PDB entry 2INN | X-ray diffraction, 2.70 A resolution | chains B and L of the 7 polymer chains in the assembly

Chain B:
Molecule: Phenol hydroxylase component phN
Organism: Pseudomonas stutzeri
Reference sequence: Q84AQ2 (Q84AQ2_PSEST); numbering as in UniProt (aligned over 1-511)
Chain sequence (511 residues; numbered 1 to 511; the number before each row is that of its first residue):
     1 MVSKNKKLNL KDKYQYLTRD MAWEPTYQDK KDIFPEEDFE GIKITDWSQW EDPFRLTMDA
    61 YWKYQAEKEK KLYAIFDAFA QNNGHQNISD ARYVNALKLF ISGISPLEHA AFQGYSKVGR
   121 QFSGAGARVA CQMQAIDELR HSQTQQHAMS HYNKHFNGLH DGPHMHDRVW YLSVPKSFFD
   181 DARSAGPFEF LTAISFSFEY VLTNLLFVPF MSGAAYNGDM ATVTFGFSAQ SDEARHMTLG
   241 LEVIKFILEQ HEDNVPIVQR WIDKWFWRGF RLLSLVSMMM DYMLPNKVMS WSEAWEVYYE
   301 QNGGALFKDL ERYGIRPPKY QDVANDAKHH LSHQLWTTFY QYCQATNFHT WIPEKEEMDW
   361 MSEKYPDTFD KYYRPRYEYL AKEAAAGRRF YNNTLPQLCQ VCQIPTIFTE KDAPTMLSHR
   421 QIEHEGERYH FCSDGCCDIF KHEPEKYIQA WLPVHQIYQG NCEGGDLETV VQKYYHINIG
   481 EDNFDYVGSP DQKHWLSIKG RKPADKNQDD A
Unresolved in the structure: 1-5, 499-511
Sequence notes: modified residue (1, 21, 58, 133, 149, 165, 211, 220, 237, 278-280, 283, 289, 358, 361, 416); conflict Asp510 (Ala in Q84AQ2)
Modified positions: Mse1 (selenomethionine); Mse21, Mse58, Mse133, Mse149, Mse165, Mse211, Mse220, Mse237, Mse278, Mse279, Mse280, Mse283, Mse289, Mse358, Mse361, Mse416 (selenomethionine; parent Met)
Metal / ion sites: Fe ion site 1: Glu108, Glu138, His141; Fe ion site 2: Glu138, Glu199, Glu233, His236; Zn2+: Cys399, Cys402, Cys432, Cys436
Residues lining bound ligands: molybdate ion (MOO): Gln15, Tyr16, Arg19, Asp20
Reported in the primary citation:
  - contacts within the chain: Tyr115-Glu199 (hydrogen bond)
  - specificity-determining residues: Leu107 (proposed by the authors, not directly observed)

Chain L:
Molecule: Phenol hydroxylase component phM
Organism: Pseudomonas stutzeri
Reference sequence: Q84AQ3 (Q84AQ3_PSEST); residue numbers follow UniProt; this construct covers 1-89
Chain sequence (89 residues; numbered 1 to 89; the number before each row is that of its first residue):
     1 MSQLVFIVFQ DNDDSRYLAE AVMEDNPDAE MQHQPAMIRI QAEKRLVINR ETMEEKLGRD
    61 WDVQEMLINV ISIAGNVDED DDHFILEWN
Unresolved in the structure: 1-2
Sequence notes: modified residue (1, 23, 31, 37, 53, 66)
Modified positions: Mse1 (selenomethionine); Mse23, Mse31, Mse37, Mse53, Mse66 (selenomethionine; parent Met)

How chain B and chain L interact:
Residue-residue contacts (46):
  Leu10(B) with Asp80(L); Asp81(L)
  Pro53(B) with Val77(L)
  Phe54(B) with Val77(L), hydrophobic; Phe84(L), hydrophobic
  Leu56(B) with Gln64(L); Leu67(L), hydrophobic
  Ala60(B) with Gln64(L)
  Tyr64(B) with Asp62(L); Gln64(L); Leu67(L), hydrophobic
  Glu67(B) with Ile68(L)
  Lys68(B) with Ile68(L)
  Lys71(B) with Ile68(L)
  Tyr200(B) with Gly75(L), hydrogen bond (side chain-backbone); Trp88(L)
  Asn204(B) with Phe6(L); Ser72(L), hydrogen bond
  Ser212(B) with Pro35(L)
  Ala215(B) with Pro35(L), hydrophobic; Ala36(L)
  Phe227(B) with Gln10(L); Ala36(L); Mse37(L), hydrophobic; Ile71(L), hydrophobic
  Ser228(B) with Gln10(L)
  Gln230(B) with Val70(L); Ile71(L)
  Ser231(B) with Leu67(L), hydrogen bond (side chain-backbone); Val70(L), hydrogen bond (backbone-backbone); Ile71(L), hydrogen bond (backbone-backbone)
  Ala234(B) with Ile73(L), hydrophobic
  Mse237(B) with Ser72(L); Ile73(L)
  Thr238(B) with Val77(L)
  Leu241(B) with Asn76(L)
  Lys245(B) with Asn76(L), hydrogen bond
  Mse289(B) with Gln34(L)
  Tyr298(B) with Arg39(L)
  Asn302(B) with Phe6(L); Arg39(L)
  Ala305(B) with Gln3(L)
  Leu306(B) with Trp88(L), hydrophobic
  Asp309(B) with Trp88(L); Asn89(L), hydrogen bond (side chain-backbone)
  Arg312(B) with Asn89(L)
Interface residues without a listed pair, chain B (30 interface residues in all): Val208
Interface residues without a listed pair, chain L (26 interface residues in all): Ala74, Glu79
The authors on this interface:
  - pairs named by the authors: Asn204(B)-Ser72(L)
  - interface residues, chain B: Tyr64(B), Tyr200(B), Gly226(B)
  - interface residues, chain L: Ile71(L)

In short:
30 residues of chain B and 26 residues of chain L are in contact, with 7 hydrogen bonds. Polar pairs include
Tyr200(B)-Gly75(L), Asn204(B)-Ser72(L) and Ser231(B)-Leu67(L). The authors report a contact between Asn204(B)
and Ser72(L). Chain B binds molybdate ion. From the paper: interface residues Tyr64(B), Tyr200(B) and Ile71(L)
among others; the specificity determinant Leu107(B).
Chain B is Phenol hydroxylase component phN and chain L is Phenol hydroxylase component phM, both from
Pseudomonas stutzeri; the structure, Structure of the Phenol Hydroxyalse-Regulatory Protein Complex, was
determined by X-ray diffraction (same publication as 2INP).
